Entry 6MUT (electron microscopy, 3.10 A resolution); this record covers chains D and G of the 8 polymer chains in the assembly.

# Chain D
Name: Uncharacterized protein Csm3
From: Thermococcus onnurineus
Reference sequence: B6YWC0 (B6YWC0_THEON); residue numbers follow UniProt; this construct covers 1-290
Amino-acid sequence (291 residues; each row starts with the number of its first residue; numbering starts at 0):
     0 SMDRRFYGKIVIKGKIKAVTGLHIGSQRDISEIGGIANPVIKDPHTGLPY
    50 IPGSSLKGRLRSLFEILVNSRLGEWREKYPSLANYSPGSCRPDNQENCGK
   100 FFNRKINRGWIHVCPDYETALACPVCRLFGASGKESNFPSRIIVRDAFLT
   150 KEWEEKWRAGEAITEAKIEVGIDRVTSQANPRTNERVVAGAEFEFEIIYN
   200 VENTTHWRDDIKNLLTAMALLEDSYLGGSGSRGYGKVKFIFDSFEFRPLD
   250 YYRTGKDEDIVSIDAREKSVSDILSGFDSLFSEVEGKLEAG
Disordered / not traced: 0, 27-35, 169-179, 288-290
Construct notes: expression tag (0); engineered mutation Ala36 (Asp in B6YWC0)
Ion coordination: Zn2+: His111, Cys113, Cys122, Cys125
Reported in the primary citation:
  - mutagenesis - K56A/R60A: decreased catalytic activity
  - mutagenesis - H22A, K41A, R181A, G226A/G227A: unchanged catalytic activity
  - mutagenesis - D36A: abolished catalytic activity

# Chain G
Molecule: 38-nt RNA strand
Sequence (38 nucleotides; row label = number of the first residue in the row):
     1 GUGGAAAGGCGGGCAGAGGCGGUUUGCGUAUUGGGCGC
Disordered / not traced: 21-38

# How chain D and chain G interact
Contacting residue pairs (37):
  Ile23(D) with G16(G), phosphate contact
  Gly24(D) with A15(G), sugar contact; G16(G), phosphate contact
  Ser25(D) with A15(G), base contact
  Gln26(D) with A15(G), base contact
  Ser53(D) with C14(G), phosphate contact; A15(G), hydrogen bond to the phosphate
  Ser54(D) with C14(G), hydrogen bond to the sugar; A15(G), hydrogen bond to the phosphate
  Lys56(D) with G13(G), salt bridge to the phosphate
  Gly57(D) with C14(G), sugar contact
  Arg58(D) with C14(G), base contact
  Arg60(D) with G12(G), hydrogen bond to the phosphate; G13(G), salt bridge to the phosphate
  Val112(D) with G12(G), sugar contact
  Phe128(D) with G12(G), sugar contact; G13(G), phosphate contact
  Gly129(D) with G12(G), sugar contact
  Ala130(D) with G11(G), hydrogen bond to the sugar; G12(G), sugar contact
  Ser131(D) with G11(G), sugar contact; G12(G), sugar contact
  Asn136(D) with G11(G), hydrogen bond to the sugar
  Phe137(D) with G11(G), sugar contact
  Ser139(D) with G12(G), hydrogen bond to the phosphate
  Glu168(D) with C20(G), phosphate contact
  Arg181(D) with G19(G), hydrogen bond to the base
  Asn183(D) with G19(G), base contact
  Tyr224(D) with A17(G), hydrogen bond to the phosphate
  Gly226(D) with G16(G), phosphate contact
  Gly227(D) with G16(G), hydrogen bond to the phosphate; A17(G), phosphate contact
  Ser228(D) with A17(G), phosphate contact; G19(G), base contact
  Ser230(D) with G18(G), hydrogen bond to the phosphate
  Arg231(D) with G18(G), salt bridge to the phosphate; G19(G), salt bridge to the phosphate
Also at the interface, not in a pair above, chain D (32 interface residues in all): His22, Ser61, Ile110, Gly132, Pro138

# In short
32 residues of chain D face 10 of chain G across their interface, with 11 hydrogen bonds and 4 salt bridges.
Polar pairs include Arg181(D)-G19(G), Ser54(D)-C14(G) and Ala130(D)-G11(G). The paper reports that K56A/R60A
of chain D reduce catalytic activity; D36A of chain D abolishes catalytic activity; 6 substitutions were
tested in all.
Here chain D is Uncharacterized protein Csm3 (Thermococcus onnurineus) and chain G is a 38-nt RNA strand.
Entry 6MUT (Cryo-EM structure of ternary Csm-crRNA-target RNA with anti-tag sequence complex in type III-A
CRISPR-Cas system) was determined by electron microscopy (same publication as 6MUA, 6MUU, 6MUR and 6MUS).
